Entry 9M51 (X-ray diffraction, 1.76 A resolution); this record covers chains A and B.

# Chain A
Name: Insulin A chain
Source organism: Homo sapiens
Reference sequence: P01308 (INS_HUMAN); residues 1-20 here correspond to UniProt positions 90-109 (UniProt number = residue number + 89)
Chain sequence (21 residues; each row starts with the number of its first residue):
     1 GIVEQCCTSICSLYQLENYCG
Differences from the reference sequence: expression tag (21)
Cystine bridges: Cys-6/Cys-11

# Chain B
Name: Insulin B chain
Source organism: Homo sapiens
Reference sequence: P01308 (INS_HUMAN); residues 1-29 here correspond to UniProt positions 25-53 (UniProt number = residue number + 24)
Chain sequence (29 residues; row label = number of the first residue in the row):
     1 FVNQHLCGSHLVEALYLVCGERGFFYTPK

# How chain A and chain B interact
Residue-residue contacts (36; chain A residue first):
  Gly-1(A) with Lys-29(B)
  Ile-2(A) with Leu-11(B), hydrophobic; Leu-15(B), hydrophobic
  Val-3(A) with Pro-28(B), hydrophobic
  Cys-6(A) with Gln-4(B); His-5(B); Leu-6(B), hydrogen bond (backbone-backbone); Leu-11(B), hydrophobic
  Cys-7(A) with His-5(B); Leu-6(B); Cys-7(B), disulfide
  Thr-8(A) with His-5(B)
  Ser-9(A) with His-5(B)
  Ile-10(A) with Asn-3(B); Gln-4(B); His-5(B)
  Cys-11(A) with Val-2(B); Asn-3(B); Gln-4(B), hydrogen bond (backbone-backbone)
  Ser-12(A) with Val-2(B); Asn-3(B)
  Leu-13(A) with Val-2(B); Val-18(B), hydrophobic
  Leu-16(A) with Val-2(B), hydrophobic; Leu-11(B), hydrophobic; Leu-15(B); Val-18(B), hydrophobic
  Glu-17(A) with Val-18(B); Arg-22(B), salt bridge
  Tyr-19(A) with Phe-24(B); Phe-25(B), hydrogen bond (backbone-backbone)
  Cys-20(A) with Cys-19(B), disulfide; Arg-22(B); Gly-23(B)
  Gly-21(A) with Arg-22(B), hydrogen bond (backbone-backbone); Gly-23(B), hydrogen bond (backbone-backbone)
Interface residues without a listed pair, chain A (18 interface residues in all): Glu-4, Asn-18
Interface residues without a listed pair, chain B (19 interface residues in all): Ala-14, Tyr-26, Thr-27
Cross-chain cystine bridges: Cys-7(A)/Cys-7(B), Cys-20(A)/Cys-19(B)

# In short
The interface between chain A and chain B involves 18 residues on one side and 19 on the other; the contacts
include 2 disulfide bonds, 5 hydrogen bonds and 1 salt bridge. Polar pairs include Glu-17(A)/Arg-22(B),
Cys-6(A)/Leu-6(B) and Cys-11(A)/Gln-4(B).
Chain A is Insulin A chain and chain B is Insulin B chain, both from Homo sapiens; the structure, Cubic
insulin crystal, Esrapid, at pH 6, was determined by X-ray diffraction.
